Entry 6B7Q (X-ray diffraction, 2.20 A resolution); this record covers chain A.

[Chain A]
Name: SdeA
Source organism: Legionella pneumophila
Reference sequence: Q6RCR0 (Q6RCR0_LEGPN); residues 206-910 here correspond to UniProt positions 211-915 (UniProt number = residue number + 5)
Amino-acid sequence (705 residues; row label = number of the first residue in the row):
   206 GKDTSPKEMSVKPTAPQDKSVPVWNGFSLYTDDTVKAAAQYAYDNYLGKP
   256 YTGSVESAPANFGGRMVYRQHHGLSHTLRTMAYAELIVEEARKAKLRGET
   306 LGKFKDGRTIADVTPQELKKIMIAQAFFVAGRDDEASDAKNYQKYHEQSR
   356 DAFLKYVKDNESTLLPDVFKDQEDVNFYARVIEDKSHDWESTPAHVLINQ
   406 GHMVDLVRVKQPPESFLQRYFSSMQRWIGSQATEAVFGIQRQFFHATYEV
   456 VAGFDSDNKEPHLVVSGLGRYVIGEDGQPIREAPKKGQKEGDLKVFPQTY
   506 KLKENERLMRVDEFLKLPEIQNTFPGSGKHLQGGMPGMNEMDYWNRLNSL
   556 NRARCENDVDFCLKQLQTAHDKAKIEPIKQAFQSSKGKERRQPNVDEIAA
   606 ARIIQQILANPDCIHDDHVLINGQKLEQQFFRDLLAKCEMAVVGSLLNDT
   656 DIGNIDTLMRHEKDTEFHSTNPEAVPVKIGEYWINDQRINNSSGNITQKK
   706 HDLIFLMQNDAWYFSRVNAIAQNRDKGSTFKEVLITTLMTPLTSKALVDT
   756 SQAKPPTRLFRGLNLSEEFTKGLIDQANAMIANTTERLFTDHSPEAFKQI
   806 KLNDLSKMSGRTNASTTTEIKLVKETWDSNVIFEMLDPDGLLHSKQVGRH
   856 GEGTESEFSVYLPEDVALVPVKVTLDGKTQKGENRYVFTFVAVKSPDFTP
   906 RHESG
Unresolved in the structure: 206-221, 799-806, 853-860, 905-910
Sequence notes: conflict L370 (Ile375 in Q6RCR0)
Ion coordination: Hg2+ site 1 near H276 (its only coordinating residue here); Hg2+ site 2 near H407 (its only coordinating residue here); Hg2+ site 3: D460, H535; Hg2+ site 4: S461, H535; Hg2+ site 5: N527, D617, H666; Hg2+ site 6: D617, H620; Hg2+ site 7: C618, L625; Hg2+ site 8: P677, A679; Hg2+ site 9 near H706 (its only coordinating residue here)
Reported in the primary citation:
  - mutagenesis - H277A, E340A, H407A, N723A, Q727A, R729A: abolished catalytic activity
  - mutagenesis - R413A, V414Y, E454A, E465A, F719A: decreased catalytic activity
  - mutagenesis - H281A, W394A, D622A: unchanged catalytic activity
  - catalytic residues: H277, E340, H407 (proposed by the authors, not directly observed)

[In short]
D460 and H535 coordinate Hg2+ site 3. S461 and H535 form the Hg2+ site 4. The paper reports catalytic residues
H277, E340 and H407; H277A, E340A and H407A, among others, abolish catalytic activity; 14 substitutions were
tested in all.
Chain A is SdeA (Legionella pneumophila); the structure, Crystal structure of Legionella effector protein sdeA
(lpg2157) aa. 211-910, was determined by X-ray diffraction (same publication as 6B7P).
